PDB entry 7Z6W | X-ray diffraction, 1.84 A resolution | chain A

[Chain A]
Name: Outer-membrane lipoprotein carrier protein
From: Escherichia coli K-12
UniProt: P61316 (LOLA_ECOLI); residues 1-182 here correspond to UniProt positions 22-203 (UniProt number = residue number + 21)
Chain sequence (192 residues; each row starts with the number of its first residue):
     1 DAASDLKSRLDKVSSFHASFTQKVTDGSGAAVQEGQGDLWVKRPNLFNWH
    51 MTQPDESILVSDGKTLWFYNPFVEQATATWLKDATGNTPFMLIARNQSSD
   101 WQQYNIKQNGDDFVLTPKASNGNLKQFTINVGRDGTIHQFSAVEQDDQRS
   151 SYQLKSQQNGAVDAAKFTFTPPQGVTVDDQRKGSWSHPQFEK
Disordered / not traced: 183-186
Sequence notes: expression tag (183-192)
Residues lining bound ligands: IG7 ([(2S)-3-[(2S)-3-azanyl-2-(hexadecanoylamino)-3-oxidanylidene-propyl]sulfanyl-2-hexadecanoyloxy-propyl] hexadecanoate): Leu-10, Val-13, Ser-14, Phe-16, Leu-39, Val-41, Lys-42, Arg-43, Pro-44, Asn-45, Leu-46, Phe-47, Trp-49, Leu-59, Phe-68, Ala-84, Thr-85, Thr-88, Pro-89, Phe-90, Ile-93, Leu-115, Leu-124, Ile-129, Ile-137, Phe-140, Ala-142, Glu-144, Ser-150, Tyr-152, Leu-154
Reported in the primary citation:
  - binding site for IG7: Leu-10, Val-13, Phe-16, Leu-39, Val-41, Arg-43, Phe-47, Trp-49, Leu-59, Phe-68, Ala-84, Thr-85, Thr-88, Pro-89, Phe-90, Leu-92, Ile-93, Leu-115, Leu-124, Ile-129, Ile-137, Phe-140, Ala-142, Ser-150, Tyr-152, Leu-154
  - mutagenesis - R43L, F140E: abolished growth
  - mutagenesis - F47A, W49A, F68A, F90A, S150A, Y152A, Y152F: unchanged growth
  - mutagenesis - F16A, F140A: decreased growth
  - conformationally variable residues (helix shift): Pro-89 to Arg-95
  - contacts within the chain: Arg-95/Asp-100 (salt bridge)

[In short]
Bound to chain A: compound IG7. From the paper: a binding site for IG7 at Leu-10, Val-13 and Phe-16 among
others; R43L and F140E abolish growth; 11 substitutions were tested in all.
Chain A is Outer-membrane lipoprotein carrier protein (Escherichia coli K-12); the structure, Complex of E.
coli LolA and lipoprotein, was determined by X-ray diffraction together with 7Z6X from the same study.
